7VAL - chains B and E of the 12 polymer chains in the assembly; structure by electron microscopy, 3.10 A resolution.

# Chain B
Molecule: V-type ATP synthase alpha chain
From: Thermus thermophilus HB8
Notes: EC 7.1.2.2
UniProtKB: Q56403 (VATA_THET8); numbering as in UniProt (aligned over 1-578)
Sequence (578 residues; each row starts with the number of its first residue):
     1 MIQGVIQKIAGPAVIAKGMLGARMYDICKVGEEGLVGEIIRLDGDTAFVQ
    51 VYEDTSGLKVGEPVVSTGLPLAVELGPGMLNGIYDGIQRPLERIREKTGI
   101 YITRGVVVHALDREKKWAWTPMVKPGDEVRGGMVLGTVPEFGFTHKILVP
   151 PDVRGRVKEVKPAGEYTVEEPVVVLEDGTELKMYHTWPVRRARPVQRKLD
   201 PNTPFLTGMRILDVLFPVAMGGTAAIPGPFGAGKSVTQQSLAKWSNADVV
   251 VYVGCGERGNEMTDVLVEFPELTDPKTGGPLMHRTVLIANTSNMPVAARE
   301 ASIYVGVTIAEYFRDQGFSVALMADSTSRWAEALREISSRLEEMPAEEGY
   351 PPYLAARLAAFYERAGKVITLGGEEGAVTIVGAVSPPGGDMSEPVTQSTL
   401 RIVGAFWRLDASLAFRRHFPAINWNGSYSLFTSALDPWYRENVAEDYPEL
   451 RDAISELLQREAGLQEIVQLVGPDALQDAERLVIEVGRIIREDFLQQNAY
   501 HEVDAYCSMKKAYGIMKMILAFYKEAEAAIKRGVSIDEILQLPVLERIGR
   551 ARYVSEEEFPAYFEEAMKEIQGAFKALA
Sequence notes: conflict Ala232 (Ser in Q56403), Ser235 (Thr in Q56403)
Small-molecule neighbours: ATP (adenosine-5'-triphosphate): Pro229, Phe230, Gly231, Ala232, Gly233, Lys234, Ser235, Val236, Phe419, Gln497, Asn498, Ala499, Tyr500
Reported in the primary citation:
  - binding site for ATP: Lys234, Ser235, Val236, Glu257, Tyr500
  - catalytic residues: Glu257, Arg258

# Chain E
Molecule: V-type ATP synthase beta chain
From: Thermus thermophilus HB8
UniProtKB: Q56404 (VATB_THET8); residue numbers follow UniProt; this construct covers 1-478
Sequence (478 residues; each row starts with the number of its first residue):
     1 MDLLKKEYTGITYISGPLLFVENAKDLAYGAIVDIKDGTGRVRGGQVIEV
    51 SEEYAVIQVFEETTGLDLATTSVSLVEDVARLGVSKEMLGRRFNGIGKPI
   101 DGLPPITPEKRLPITGLPLNPVARRKPEQFIQTGISTIDVMNTLVRGQKL
   151 PIFSGSGLPANEIAAQIARQATVRPDLSGEGEKEEPFAVVFAAMGITQRE
   201 LSYFIQEFERTGALSRSVLFLNKADDPTIERILTPRMALTVAEYLAFEHD
   251 YHVLVILTDMTNYCEALREIGAAREEIPGRRGYPGYMYTDLATIYERAGV
   301 VEGKKGSVTQIPILSMPDDDRTHPIPDLTGYITEGQIQLSRELHRKGIYP
   351 PIDPLPSLSRLMNNGVGKGKTREDHKQVSDQLYSAYANGVDIRKLVAIIG
   401 EDALTENDRRYLQFADAFERFFINQGQQNRSIEESLQIAWALLSMLPQGE
   451 LKRISKDHIGKYYGQKLEEIWGAPQALD
Unresolved in the structure: 1-2, 471-478
Small-molecule neighbours: ATP (adenosine-5'-triphosphate): Gly330, Tyr331, Leu358, Arg360
Reported in the primary citation:
  - catalytic residues: Arg360
  - binding site for ATP: Arg360

# How chain B and chain E interact
Pairs across the interface (33; chain B residue first):
  Gly21(B) - Asp67(E)
  Gly21(B) - Ala69(E)
  Ala22(B) - Asp67(E)
  Arg23(B) - Gly65(E)
  Arg23(B) - Leu66(E)
  Met24(B) - Thr63(E)
  Met24(B) - Thr64(E)
  Met24(B) - Gly65(E)  hydrogen bond (backbone-backbone)
  Met24(B) - Leu66(E)  hydrogen bond (backbone-backbone)
  Tyr25(B) - Thr63(E)
  Tyr25(B) - Thr64(E)
  Arg41(B) - Tyr13(E)
  Arg41(B) - Ile14(E)
  Arg41(B) - Ser15(E)  hydrogen bond
  Leu42(B) - Tyr13(E)
  Leu42(B) - Ile14(E)  hydrogen bond (backbone-backbone)
  Leu42(B) - Leu66(E)
  Leu42(B) - Asp67(E)
  Asp43(B) - Thr12(E)
  Asp43(B) - Tyr13(E)
  Gly44(B) - Thr12(E)  hydrogen bond (backbone-backbone)
  Gly44(B) - Leu68(E)
  Asp200(B) - Ser202(E)
  Glu347(B) - Arg268(E)  salt bridge
  Pro352(B) - Glu269(E)
  Pro352(B) - Ala272(E)  hydrophobic
  Ala359(B) - Ala224(E)
  Glu363(B) - Thr197(E)  hydrogen bond
  Glu363(B) - Gln198(E)
  Glu363(B) - Asp225(E)
  Arg401(B) - Asn262(E)
  Arg401(B) - Glu265(E)  salt bridge
  Leu430(B) - Arg199(E)
Interface residues without a listed pair, chain B (25 interface residues in all): Leu20, Pro70, Lys198, Ala346, Tyr353, Ala356, Ser392, Ile402, Phe431
Interface residues without a listed pair, chain E (26 interface residues in all): Thr39, Lys223, Thr261, Asp318

# Overview
The interface between chain B and chain E involves 25 residues on one side and 26 on the other, with 6
hydrogen bonds and 2 salt bridges. Polar contacts include Glu347(B)-Arg268(E), Arg401(B)-Glu265(E) and
Arg41(B)-Ser15(E). From the paper: catalytic residues Glu257(B), Arg258(B) and Arg360(E); a binding site for
ATP at Lys234(B), Ser235(B) and Arg360(E) among others.
Chain B is V-type ATP synthase alpha chain and chain E is V-type ATP synthase beta chain, both from Thermus
thermophilus HB8; the structure, V1EG of V/A-ATPase from Thermus thermophilus, high ATP, state1-1, was
determined by electron microscopy, deposited together with 7VAI, 7VAJ, 7VAK, 7VAM, 7VAN, 7VAO and 11 further
entries.
